PDB entry 8E7S | electron microscopy, 3.20 A resolution | chains j and l of the 44 polymer chains in the assembly

== Chain j ==
Name: Cytochrome b
Organism: Saccharomyces cerevisiae
Notes: EC 7.1.1.8
UniProtKB: P00163 (CYB_YEAST); numbering as in UniProt (aligned over 1-385)
Amino-acid sequence (385 residues; row label = number of the first residue in the row):
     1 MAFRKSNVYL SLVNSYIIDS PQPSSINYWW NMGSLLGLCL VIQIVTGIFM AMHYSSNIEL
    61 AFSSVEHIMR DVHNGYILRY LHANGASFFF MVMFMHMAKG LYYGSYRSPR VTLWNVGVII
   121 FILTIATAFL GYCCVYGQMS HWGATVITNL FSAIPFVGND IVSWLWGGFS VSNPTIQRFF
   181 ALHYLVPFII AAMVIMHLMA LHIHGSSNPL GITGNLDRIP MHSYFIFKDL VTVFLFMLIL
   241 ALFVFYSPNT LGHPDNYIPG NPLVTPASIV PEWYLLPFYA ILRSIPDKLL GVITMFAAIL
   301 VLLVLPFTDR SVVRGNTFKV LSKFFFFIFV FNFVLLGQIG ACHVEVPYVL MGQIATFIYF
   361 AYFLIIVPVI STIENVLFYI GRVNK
Curated features (UniProtKB/Swiss-Prot):
  - binding site (a ubiquinone): Tyr16, His202
  - binding site (heme b): His82, His96, His183, His197

== Chain l ==
Name: Cytochrome c1, heme protein, mitochondrial
Organism: Saccharomyces cerevisiae
Notes: EC 7.1.1.8
UniProtKB: P07143 (CY1_YEAST); numbering as in UniProt (aligned over 1-309)
Amino-acid sequence (309 residues; each row starts with the number of its first residue):
     1 MFSNLSKRWA QRTLSKSFYS TATGAASKSG KLTQKLVTAG VAAAGITAST LLYADSLTAE
    61 AMTAAEHGLH APAYAWSHNG PFETFDHASI RRGYQVYREV CAACHSLDRV AWRTLVGVSH
   121 TNEEVRNMAE EFEYDDEPDE QGNPKKRPGK LSDYIPGPYP NEQAARAANQ GALPPDLSLI
   181 VKARHGGCDY IFSLLTGYPD EPPAGVALPP GSNYNPYFPG GSIAMARVLF DDMVEYEDGT
   241 PATTSQMAKD VTTFLNWCAE PEHDERKRLG LKTVIILSSL YLLSIWVKKF KWAGIKTRKF
   301 VFNPPKPRK
Unresolved in the structure: 1-61
Curated features (UniProtKB/Swiss-Prot):
  - binding site (heme c): Cys101, Cys104, His105, Met225

== How chain j and chain l interact ==
Residue-residue contacts (50; chain j residue first):
  Ser24(j) with Arg298(l)
  Phe62(j) with Arg109(l)
  Glu66(j) with Arg109(l)
  Met69(j) with Ala259(l)
  Arg70(j) with Arg109(l), hydrogen bond (side chain-backbone); Val110(l); Cys258(l); Pro261(l)
  Asp71(j) with Arg113(l), salt bridge
  Tyr76(j) with Glu262(l); Glu265(l), hydrogen bond
  Tyr80(j) with Lys182(l), hydrogen bond; Glu260(l), hydrogen bond; Arg266(l)
  Asp217(j) with Arg298(l), salt bridge
  Ile219(j) with Trp292(l), hydrophobic
  Ser223(j) with Lys291(l)
  Tyr224(j) with Lys291(l); Trp292(l), hydrogen bond (backbone-side chain)
  Phe225(j) with Trp292(l), hydrophobic
  Phe227(j) with Lys291(l)
  Lys228(j) with Trp292(l)
  Val231(j) with Tyr281(l), hydrophobic; Ser284(l); Ile285(l), hydrophobic
  Phe234(j) with Leu280(l), hydrophobic; Ser284(l)
  Leu235(j) with Tyr281(l)
  Leu238(j) with Leu277(l), hydrophobic; Tyr281(l), hydrophobic
  Ala241(j) with Thr273(l)
  Phe245(j) with Arg266(l), hydrogen bond (backbone-side chain); Leu269(l), hydrophobic; Gly270(l)
  Tyr246(j) with Pro81(l), hydrophobic; Gly270(l); Leu271(l); Val274(l)
  Pro248(j) with Arg266(l)
  Asn249(j) with Lys182(l)
  Pro254(j) with Lys182(l); Ala183(l); Arg184(l); His185(l)
  Tyr257(j) with Leu179(l), hydrophobic; Lys182(l); Ala183(l)
  Ile258(j) with Ala183(l), hydrophobic
  His343(j) with Met62(l)
  Glu345(j) with Met62(l), hydrogen bond (side chain-backbone)
Interface residues without a listed pair, chain j (34 interface residues in all): Tyr28, Met237, Val244, His253, Asp255
Interface residues without a listed pair, chain l (33 interface residues in all): Phe82, Val287, Lys288

== In short ==
34 residues of chain j and 33 residues of chain l are in contact, with 7 hydrogen bonds and 2 salt bridges.
Polar contacts include Asp71(j)-Arg113(l), Asp217(j)-Arg298(l) and Arg70(j)-Arg109(l).
Chain j is Cytochrome b and chain l is Cytochrome c1, heme protein, mitochondrial, both from Saccharomyces
cerevisiae; the structure, III2IV2 respiratory supercomplex from Saccharomyces cerevisiae with 4 bound UQ6,
was determined by electron microscopy together with 8EC0 from the same study.
